7V2M - chains A and K of the 23 polymer chains in the assembly; structure by electron microscopy, 3.40 A resolution.

# Chain A
Molecule: 16s ribosomal RNA
Organism: Thermus thermophilus HB8
Sequence (1522 nucleotides; numbered 1 to 1522; the number before each row is that of its first residue):
     1 UUUGUUGGAG AGUUUGAUCC UGGCUCAGGG UGAACGCUGG CGGCGUGCCU AAGACAUGCA
    61 AGUCGUGCGG GCCGCGGGGU UUUACUCCGU GGUCAGCGGC GGACGGGUGA GUAACGCGUG
   121 GGUGACCUAC CCGGAAGAGG GGGACAACCC GGGGAAACUC GGGCUAAUCC CCCAUGUGGA
   181 CCCGCCCCUU GGGGUGUGUC CAAAGGGCUU UGCCCGCUUC CGGAUGGGCC CGCGUCCCAU
   241 CAGCUAGUUG GUGGGGUAAU GGCCCACCAA GGCGACGACG GGUAGCCGGU CUGAGAGGAU
   301 GGCCGGCCAC AGGGGCACUG AGACACGGGC CCCACUCCUA CGGGAGGCAG CAGUUAGGAA
   361 UCUUCCGCAA UGGGCGCAAG CCUGACGGAG CGACGCCGCU UGGAGGAAGA AGCCCUUCGG
   421 GGUGUAAACU CCUGAACCCG GGACGAAACC CCCGACGAGG GGACUGACGG UACCGGGGUA
   481 AUAGCGCCGG CCAACUCCGU GCCAGCAGCC GCGGUAAUAC GGAGGGCGCG AGCGUUACCC
   541 GGAUUCACUG GGCGUAAAGG GCGUGUAGGC GGCCUGGGGC GUCCCAUGUG AAAGACCACG
   601 GCUCAACCGU GGGGGAGCGU GGGAUACGCU CAGGCUAGAC GGUGGGAGAG GGUGGUGGAA
   661 UUCCCGGAGU AGCGGUGAAA UGCGCAGAUA CCGGGAGGAA CGCCGAUGGC GAAGGCAGCC
   721 ACCUGGUCCA CCCGUGACGC UGAGGCGCGA AAGCGUGGGG AGCAAACCGG AUUAGAUACC
   781 CGGGUAGUCC ACGCCCUAAA CGAUGCGCGC UAGGUCUCUG GGUCUCCUGG GGGCCGAAGC
   841 UAACGCGUUA AGCGCGCCGC CUGGGGAGUA CGGCCGCAAG GCUGAAACUC AAAGGAAUUG
   901 ACGGGGGCCC GCACAAGCGG UGGAGCAUGU GGUUUAAUUC GAAGCAACGC GAAGAACCUU
   961 ACCAGGCCUU GACAUGCUAG GGAACCCGGG UGAAAGCCUG GGGUGCCCCG CGAGGGGAGC
  1021 CCUAGCACAG GUGCUGCAUG GCCGUCGUCA GCUCGUGCCG UGAGGUGUUG GGUUAAGUCC
  1081 CGCAACGAGC GCAACCCCCG CCGUUAGUUG CCAGCGGUUC GGCCGGGCAC UCUAACGGGA
  1141 CUGCCCGCGA AAGCGGGAGG AAGGAGGGGA CGACGUCUGG UCAGCAUGGC CCUUACGGCC
  1201 UGGGCGACAC ACGUGCUACA AUGCCCACUA CAAAGCGAUG CCACCCGGCA ACGGGGAGCU
  1261 AAUCGCAAAA AGGUGGGCCC AGUUCGGAUU GGGGUCUGCA ACCCGACCCC AUGAAGCCGG
  1321 AAUCGCUAGU AAUCGCGGAU CAGCCAUGCC GCGGUGAAUA CGUUCCCGGG CCUUGUACAC
  1381 ACCGCCCGUC ACGCCAUGGG AGCGGGCUCU ACCCGAAGUC GCCGGGAGCC UACGGGCAGG
  1441 CGCCGAGGGU AGGGCCCGUG ACUGGGGCGA AGUCGUAACA AGGUAGCUGU ACCGGAAGGU
  1501 GCGGCUGGAU CACCUCCUUU CU
Not modelled in the structure: 1-4, 774-779, 1381-1386, 1477-1483, 1510-1522
Reported in the primary citation:
  - contacts within the chain: C1493-G1498
  - mutagenesis - A901G: decreased catalytic activity

# Chain K
Protein: 30S ribosomal protein S11
Organism: Thermus thermophilus HB8
UniProtKB: P80376 (RS11_THET8); numbering as in UniProt (aligned over 1-129)
Chain sequence (129 residues; each row starts with the number of its first residue):
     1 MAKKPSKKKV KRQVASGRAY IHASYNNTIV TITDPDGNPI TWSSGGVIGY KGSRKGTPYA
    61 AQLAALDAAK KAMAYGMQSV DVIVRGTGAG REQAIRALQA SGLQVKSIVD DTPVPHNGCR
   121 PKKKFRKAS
Not modelled in the structure: 1-10

# Interface between chain A and chain K
Residue-residue contacts (72):
  G658(A) - His116(K)  base contact
  A659(A) - Val114(K)  hydrogen bond to the sugar
  A659(A) - His116(K)  hydrogen bond to the sugar
  A659(A) - Gly118(K)  base contact
  A660(A) - Pro115(K)  sugar contact
  A660(A) - Cys119(K)  base contact
  U661(A) - Cys119(K)  base contact
  G667(A) - Gly37(K)  hydrogen bond to the base
  G667(A) - Asn38(K)  sugar contact
  G667(A) - Pro39(K)  base contact
  A668(A) - Arg12(K)  sugar contact
  A668(A) - Asn38(K)  hydrogen bond to the sugar
  A668(A) - Pro39(K)  hydrogen bond to the sugar
  G669(A) - Pro39(K)  sugar contact
  G669(A) - Trp42(K)  hydrogen bond to the sugar
  U670(A) - Trp42(K)  base contact
  A671(A) - Val47(K)  phosphate contact
  G672(A) - Ser44(K)  phosphate contact
  G672(A) - Gly46(K)  sugar contact
  G672(A) - Val47(K)  phosphate contact
  G672(A) - Lys51(K)  hydrogen bond to the phosphate
  C673(A) - Asn27(K)  hydrogen bond to the phosphate
  C673(A) - Ser44(K)  hydrogen bond to the phosphate
  C673(A) - Gly46(K)  hydrogen bond to the phosphate
  C673(A) - Lys55(K)  salt bridge to the phosphate
  G674(A) - Asn27(K)  hydrogen bond to the phosphate
  G674(A) - Lys55(K)  base contact
  G675(A) - Asn26(K)  hydrogen bond to the phosphate
  G675(A) - Gly52(K)  base contact
  G675(A) - Lys55(K)  base contact
  U676(A) - Asn26(K)  hydrogen bond to the phosphate
  U676(A) - Gly52(K)  base contact
  U676(A) - Ser53(K)  hydrogen bond to the base
  A678(A) - Ser53(K)  hydrogen bond to the phosphate
  A679(A) - Gly52(K)  phosphate contact
  A679(A) - Ser53(K)  hydrogen bond to the phosphate
  A688(A) - Trp42(K)  base contact
  A690(A) - His22(K)  phosphate contact
  A690(A) - Thr31(K)  hydrogen bond to the base
  A690(A) - Pro39(K)  base contact
  C691(A) - Tyr20(K)  sugar contact
  C691(A) - His22(K)  phosphate contact
  C691(A) - Gly37(K)  base contact
  C691(A) - Pro39(K)  base contact
  C691(A) - Arg85(K)  salt bridge to the phosphate
  C692(A) - Tyr20(K)  phosphate contact
  C692(A) - Asp36(K)  sugar contact
  C692(A) - Gly37(K)  sugar contact
  C692(A) - Arg85(K)  salt bridge to the phosphate
  G698(A) - Cys119(K)  hydrogen bond to the base
  A699(A) - Gly118(K)  base contact
  A700(A) - Asn117(K)  hydrogen bond to the sugar
  A700(A) - Gly118(K)  sugar contact
  C701(A) - His116(K)  sugar contact
  G702(A) - His116(K)  stacking on the base
  G702(A) - Asn117(K)  sugar contact
  A761(A) - Cys119(K)  base contact
  G762(A) - Cys119(K)  sugar contact
  G762(A) - Arg120(K)  hydrogen bond to the sugar
  C763(A) - Arg120(K)  sugar contact
  C763(A) - Pro121(K)  sugar contact
  C763(A) - Lys122(K)  phosphate contact
  C763(A) - Arg126(K)  hydrogen bond to the sugar
  A764(A) - Lys122(K)  phosphate contact
  A764(A) - Lys123(K)  phosphate contact
  C780(A) - Lys124(K)  salt bridge to the phosphate
  C781(A) - Lys124(K)  phosphate contact
  G782(A) - Lys122(K)  salt bridge to the phosphate
  G1501(A) - Lys123(K)  phosphate contact
  C1502(A) - Arg120(K)  salt bridge to the phosphate
  C1502(A) - Arg126(K)  salt bridge to the phosphate
  G1503(A) - Arg120(K)  salt bridge to the phosphate
Also at the interface, not in a pair above, chain K (37 interface residues in all): Ser24, Tyr25, Ile29, Thr33, Ile40, Gly45

# Summary
The interface between chain A and chain K involves 35 residues on one side and 37 on the other, with 21
hydrogen bonds, 8 salt bridges and 1 aromatic stacking contact. Polar pairs include G667(A)-Gly37(K),
U676(A)-Ser53(K) and A690(A)-Thr31(K). From the paper: A901G of chain A reduces catalytic activity; contacts
within the chain involving C1493(A) and G1498(A).
Chain A is 16s ribosomal RNA and chain K is 30S ribosomal protein S11, both from Thermus thermophilus HB8; the
structure, T.thermophilus 30S ribosome with KsgA, class K1k4, was determined by electron microscopy, deposited
together with 7V2L, 7V2N, 7V2O, 7V2P and 7V2Q.
